7JUU - chains B and C; structure by X-ray diffraction, 3.19 A resolution.

Chain B:
Molecule: Kinase suppressor of Ras 2
Organism: Homo sapiens
Notes: EC 2.7.11.1
UniProtKB: Q6VAB6 (KSR2_HUMAN); residue numbers follow UniProt; this construct covers 634-950
Chain sequence (342 residues; numbered 609 to 950; the number before each row is that of its first residue):
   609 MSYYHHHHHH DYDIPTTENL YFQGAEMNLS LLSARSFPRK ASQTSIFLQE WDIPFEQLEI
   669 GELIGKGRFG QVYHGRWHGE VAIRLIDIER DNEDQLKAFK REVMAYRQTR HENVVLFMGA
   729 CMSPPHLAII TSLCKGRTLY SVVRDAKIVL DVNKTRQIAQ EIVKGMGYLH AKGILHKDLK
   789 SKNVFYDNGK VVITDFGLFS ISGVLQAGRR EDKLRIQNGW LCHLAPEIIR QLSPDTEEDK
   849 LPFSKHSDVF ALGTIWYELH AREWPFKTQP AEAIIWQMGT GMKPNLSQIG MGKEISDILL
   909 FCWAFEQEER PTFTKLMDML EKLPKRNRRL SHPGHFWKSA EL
Not modelled in the structure: 609-651, 686, 815-817, 933-950
Differences from the reference sequence: initiating methionine (609); expression tag (610-633)
Ion coordination: Mg2+: N791, D803 (together with AMP-PNP)
Small-molecule neighbours: AMP-PNP (ANP; phosphoaminophosphonic acid-adenylate ester): I672, G673, K674, G675, R676, F677, V680, A690, R692, V723, T739, S740, L741, C742, T746, K788, K790, N791, F793, T802, D803, Q825
Curated features (UniProtKB/Swiss-Prot):
  - active site: D786 (Proton donor/acceptor)
  - binding site (ATP): I672 to V680, K788, D803
  - natural variant: R676 (R676S: In a lung adenocarcinoma sample)
  - mutagenesis: R718 (R718H: Impairs formation of heterotetramers with MAP2K1, but not the formation of heterodimers), D786 (D786A: Loss of kinase activity), A879 (A879L: Impairs MAP2K1 binding)

Chain C:
Molecule: Dual specificity mitogen-activated protein kinase kinase 1
Organism: Oryctolagus cuniculus
Notes: EC 2.7.12.2
UniProtKB: P29678 (MP2K1_RABIT); numbering as in UniProt (aligned over 35-393)
Chain sequence (384 residues; numbered 10 to 393; the number before each row is that of its first residue):
    10 MSYYHHHHHH DYDIPTTENL YFQGAKKLEE LELDEQQRKR LEAFLTQKQK VGELKDDDFE
    70 KISELGAGNG GVVFKVSHKP SGLVMARKLI HLEIKPAIRN QIIRELQVLH ECNSPYIVGF
   130 YGAFYSDGEI SICMEHMDGG SLDQVLKKAG RIPEQILGKV SIAVIKGLTY LREKHKIMHR
   190 DVKPSNILVN SRGEIKLCDF GVSGQLIDSM ANSFVGTRSY MSPERLQGTH YSVQSDIWSM
   250 GLSLVEMAVG RYPIPPPDAK ELELMFGCQV EGDAAETPPR PRTPGRPLSS YGMDSRPPMA
   310 IFELLDYIVN EPPPKLPSAV FSLEFQDFVN KCLIKNPAER ADLKQLMVHA FIKRSDAEEV
   370 DFAGWLCSTI GLNQPSTPTH AAGV
Not modelled in the structure: 10-42, 75-80, 276-306, 382-393
Differences from the reference sequence: initiating methionine (10); expression tag (11-34)
Ion coordination: Mg2+: D208 (together with AMP-PNP)
Small-molecule neighbours:
  - 4BM (N-{[(2R)-2,3-dihydroxypropyl]oxy}-3,4-difluoro-2-[(2-fluoro-4-iodophenyl)amino]benzamide): K97, L115, L118, V127, I141, M143, D190, D208, F209, G210, V211, S212, L215, I216, M219
  - AMP-PNP: L74, V82, A95, K97, M143, E144, M146, G149, S150, D152, Q153, K192, S194, N195, L197, D208
Curated features (UniProtKB/Swiss-Prot):
  - region: E270 to P307 (RAF1-binding)
  - active site: D190 (Proton acceptor)
  - binding site (ATP): L74 to V82, K97
  - modified residue: S218 (Phosphoserine), S222 (Phosphoserine), T286 (Phosphothreonine), T292 (Phosphothreonine), S298 (Phosphoserine)
From the paper describing this entry:
  - post-translational modification sites: S218, S222 (citing earlier work)

Chain B / chain C interface:
Residue-residue contacts - 47 pairs, chain B then chain C:
  R818(B) - V81(C)
  R818(B) - F223(C)
  D820(B) - G225(C)
  D820(B) - T226(C)
  K821(B) - F223(C)
  K821(B) - V224(C)
  K821(B) - G225(C)
  L822(B) - S222(C)
  L822(B) - F223(C)
  L822(B) - V224(C)  hydrogen bond (backbone-backbone)
  R823(B) - N221(C)
  R823(B) - S222(C)
  I824(B) - N221(C)
  I824(B) - S222(C)  hydrogen bond (backbone-backbone)
  Q825(B) - A220(C)
  Q825(B) - N221(C)
  N826(B) - D217(C)
  N826(B) - M219(C)
  N826(B) - A220(C)  hydrogen bond (backbone-backbone)
  R838(B) - A309(C)
  R838(B) - F311(C)
  L840(B) - A309(C)
  L840(B) - I310(C)  hydrogen bond (backbone-backbone)
  P842(B) - T226(C)
  P842(B) - I310(C)
  Q877(B) - R234(C)
  Q877(B) - G237(C)
  P878(B) - R234(C)
  A879(B) - S222(C)
  A879(B) - V224(C)  hydrophobic
  E880(B) - S228(C)  hydrogen bond
  E880(B) - L235(C)
  E880(B) - L314(C)
  A881(B) - R234(C)
  A881(B) - L235(C)
  I883(B) - I310(C)  hydrophobic
  I883(B) - F311(C)
  W884(B) - L235(C)
  W884(B) - F311(C)
  W884(B) - L314(C)
  W884(B) - D315(C)  hydrogen bond
  W884(B) - V318(C)  hydrophobic
  Q885(B) - L235(C)
  Q885(B) - Q236(C)
  Q885(B) - G237(C)  hydrogen bond (side chain-backbone)
  G887(B) - F311(C)
  T888(B) - F311(C)
Interface residues without a listed pair, chain B (25 interface residues in all): I837, Q839, S841, M890
Interface residues without a listed pair, chain C (23 interface residues in all): M230, N319

Summary:
Chain B and chain C form an interface of 25 and 23 residues respectively; the contacts include 7 hydrogen
bonds. Among the polar pairs are E880(B)-S228(C), W884(B)-D315(C) and Q885(B)-G237(C). Bound to chain B:
AMP-PNP. Chain C binds AMP-PNP and compound 4BM. The paper reports modification sites S218(C) and S222(C).
Here chain B is Kinase suppressor of Ras 2 (Homo sapiens) and chain C is Dual specificity mitogen-activated
protein kinase kinase 1 (Oryctolagus cuniculus). Entry 7JUU (Crystal Structure of KSR2:MEK1 in complex with
AMP-PNP, and allosteric MEK inhibitor PD0325901) was determined by X-ray diffraction, deposited together with
7JUQ, 7JUR, 7JUS, 7JUT, 7JUV, 7JUW and 5 further entries.
